PDB entry 1XO0 | X-ray diffraction, 2.00 A resolution | chains D and A of the 4 polymer chains in the assembly

[Chain D]
Molecule: loxP
Sequence (35 nucleotides; numbered 1 to 35; the number before each row is that of its first residue):
     1 TATAACTTCGTATAGCATACATTATACGAAGTTAT

[Chain A]
Protein: Recombinase CRE
Source organism: Enterobacteria phage P1
Reference sequence: P06956 (RECR_BPP1); residue numbers follow UniProt; this construct covers 20-343
Chain sequence (324 residues; numbered 20 to 343; the number before each row is that of its first residue):
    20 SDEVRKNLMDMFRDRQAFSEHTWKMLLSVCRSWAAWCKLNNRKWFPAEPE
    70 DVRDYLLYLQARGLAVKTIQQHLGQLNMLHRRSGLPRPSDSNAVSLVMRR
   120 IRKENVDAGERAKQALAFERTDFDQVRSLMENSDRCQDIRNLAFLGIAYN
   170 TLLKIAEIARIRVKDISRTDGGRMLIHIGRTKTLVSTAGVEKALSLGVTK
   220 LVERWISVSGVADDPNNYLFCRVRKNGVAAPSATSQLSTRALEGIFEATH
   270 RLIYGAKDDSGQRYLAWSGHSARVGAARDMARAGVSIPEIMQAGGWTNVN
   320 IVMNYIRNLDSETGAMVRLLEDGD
Disordered / not traced: 342-343
Construct notes: engineered mutation Lys173 (Arg in P06956)
Curated features (UniProtKB/Swiss-Prot):
  - active site: His289, Arg292, Trp315, Tyr324 (O-(3'-phospho-DNA)-tyrosine intermediate)

[How chain D and chain A interact]
Residue-residue contacts - 46 pairs, chain D then chain A:
  DT3(D) - Lys244(A)  hydrogen bond to the base
  DA4(D) - Lys244(A)  phosphate contact
  DA5(D) - Gln156(A)  phosphate contact
  DA5(D) - Val242(A)  sugar contact
  DA5(D) - Arg243(A)  sugar contact
  DA5(D) - Lys244(A)  sugar contact
  DC6(D) - Arg159(A)  salt bridge to the phosphate
  DC6(D) - Arg241(A)  hydrogen bond to the sugar
  DC6(D) - Val242(A)  hydrogen bond to the phosphate
  DT7(D) - Gln255(A)  phosphate contact
  DT7(D) - Leu256(A)  phosphate contact
  DT7(D) - Ser257(A)  hydrogen bond to the phosphate
  DT7(D) - Ala260(A)  phosphate contact
  DT8(D) - Ser257(A)  base contact
  DT8(D) - Arg259(A)  base contact
  DG10(D) - Arg50(A)  sugar contact
  DT11(D) - Met44(A)  base contact
  DT11(D) - Ser47(A)  hydrogen bond to the phosphate
  DT11(D) - Arg50(A)  salt bridge to the phosphate
  DA12(D) - Met44(A)  base contact
  DA12(D) - Arg81(A)  salt bridge to the phosphate
  DA12(D) - Leu83(A)  phosphate contact
  DA12(D) - Thr87(A)  sugar contact
  DA12(D) - His91(A)  salt bridge to the phosphate
  DA12(D) - Arg282(A)  hydrogen bond to the base
  DT13(D) - Met44(A)  base contact
  DT13(D) - Leu83(A)  phosphate contact
  DT13(D) - Ala84(A)  hydrogen bond to the phosphate
  DT13(D) - Thr87(A)  hydrogen bond to the phosphate
  DT13(D) - Gln90(A)  hydrogen bond to the base
  DT13(D) - Arg282(A)  hydrogen bond to the sugar
  DA14(D) - Lys86(A)  base contact
  DA14(D) - Ala131(A)  phosphate contact
  DA14(D) - Lys132(A)  hydrogen bond to the phosphate
  DA14(D) - Tyr283(A)  sugar contact
  DG15(D) - Lys86(A)  hydrogen bond to the base
  DG15(D) - His289(A)  sugar contact
  DG15(D) - Ile320(A)  sugar contact
  DG15(D) - Tyr324(A)  hydrogen bond to the phosphate
  DC16(D) - Lys173(A)  salt bridge to the phosphate
  DC16(D) - Arg292(A)  salt bridge to the phosphate
  DC16(D) - Trp315(A)  hydrogen bond to the phosphate
  DC16(D) - Ile320(A)  phosphate contact
  DA17(D) - Lys201(A)  sugar contact
  DA17(D) - Thr202(A)  phosphate contact
  DT18(D) - Thr202(A)  phosphate contact
Also at the interface, not in a pair above, chain D (17 interface residues in all): DA2, DC9
Also at the interface, not in a pair above, chain A (37 interface residues in all): Lys43, Gln133, Cys240, Thr316

[Overview]
Chain D and chain A form an interface of 17 and 37 residues respectively; the contacts include 14 hydrogen
bonds and 6 salt bridges. Polar contacts include DT3(D)-Lys244(A), DA12(D)-Arg282(A) and DT13(D)-Gln90(A).
From UniProt: 4 active-site residues on chain A.
Here chain D is loxP and chain A is Recombinase CRE (Enterobacteria phage P1). Entry 1XO0 (High resolution
structure of the holliday junction intermediate in cre-loxp site-specific recombination) was determined by
X-ray diffraction together with 1XNS from the same study.
